Entry 4EUP (X-ray diffraction, 2.88 A resolution); this record covers chains D and F of the 5 polymer chains in the assembly.

# Chain D
Protein: HLA class I histocompatibility antigen, A-2 alpha chain
From: Homo sapiens
UniProtKB: P01892 (1A02_HUMAN); residues 1-275 here correspond to UniProt positions 25-299 (UniProt number = residue number + 24)
Sequence (275 residues; row label = number of the first residue in the row):
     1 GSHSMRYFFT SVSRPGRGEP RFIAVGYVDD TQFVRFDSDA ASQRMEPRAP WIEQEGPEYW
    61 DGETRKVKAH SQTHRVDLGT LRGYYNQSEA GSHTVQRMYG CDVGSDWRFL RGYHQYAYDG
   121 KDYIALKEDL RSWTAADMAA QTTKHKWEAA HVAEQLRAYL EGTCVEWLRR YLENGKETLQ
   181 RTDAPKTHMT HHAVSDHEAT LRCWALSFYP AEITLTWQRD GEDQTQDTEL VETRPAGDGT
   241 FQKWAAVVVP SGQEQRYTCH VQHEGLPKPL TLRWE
Disordered / not traced: 219-227, 275
Cystine bridges: Cys-101/Cys-164, Cys-203/Cys-259

# Chain F
Protein: Melanoma antigen recognized by T-cells 1
UniProtKB: Q16655 (MAR1_HUMAN); residues 1-9 here correspond to UniProt positions 27-35 (UniProt number = residue number + 26)
Sequence (9 residues; numbered 1 to 9; the number before each row is that of its first residue):
     1 ALGIGILTV
Construct notes: engineered mutation Leu-2 (Ala28 in Q16655)

# Interface between chain D and chain F
Contacting residue pairs (41; chain D residue first):
  Met-5(D) with Ala-1(F)
  Tyr-7(D) with Ala-1(F), hydrogen bond (side chain-backbone); Leu-2(F), hydrophobic
  Phe-9(D) with Leu-2(F), hydrophobic
  Met-45(D) with Leu-2(F), hydrophobic
  Glu-63(D) with Ala-1(F); Leu-2(F), hydrogen bond (side chain-backbone)
  Lys-66(D) with Leu-2(F), hydrogen bond (side chain-backbone)
  Val-67(D) with Leu-2(F)
  His-70(D) with Gly-3(F); Ile-6(F)
  Val-76(D) with Thr-8(F)
  Asp-77(D) with Thr-8(F); Val-9(F), hydrogen bond (side chain-backbone)
  Thr-80(D) with Val-9(F)
  Leu-81(D) with Val-9(F), hydrophobic
  Tyr-84(D) with Val-9(F), hydrogen bond (side chain-backbone)
  Arg-97(D) with Ile-6(F); Leu-7(F)
  Tyr-99(D) with Leu-2(F); Gly-3(F); Ile-6(F), hydrophobic
  His-114(D) with Ile-6(F)
  Tyr-116(D) with Val-9(F)
  Thr-143(D) with Val-9(F)
  Lys-146(D) with Thr-8(F), hydrogen bond; Val-9(F), hydrogen bond (side chain-backbone)
  Trp-147(D) with Leu-7(F); Thr-8(F), hydrogen bond (side chain-backbone); Val-9(F), hydrophobic
  Ala-150(D) with Leu-7(F), hydrophobic
  Val-152(D) with Gly-5(F); Leu-7(F), hydrophobic
  Gln-155(D) with Ile-4(F); Gly-5(F)
  Leu-156(D) with Ile-4(F)
  Tyr-159(D) with Ala-1(F), hydrogen bond (side chain-backbone); Leu-2(F); Gly-3(F)
  Trp-167(D) with Ala-1(F), hydrophobic
  Tyr-171(D) with Ala-1(F), hydrogen bond (side chain-backbone)
Other interface residues (no listed pair), chain D (30 interface residues in all): Tyr-59, Thr-73, Thr-163

# Summary
Chain D and chain F form an interface of 30 and 9 residues respectively; the contacts include 10 hydrogen
bonds. Polar contacts include Tyr-7(D)/Ala-1(F), Glu-63(D)/Leu-2(F) and Lys-66(D)/Leu-2(F).
Here chain D is HLA class I histocompatibility antigen, A-2 alpha chain (Homo sapiens) and chain F is Melanoma
antigen recognized by T-cells 1. Entry 4EUP (The complex between TCR JKF6 and human Class I MHC HLA-A2
presenting the MART-1(27-35)(A27L) peptide) was determined by X-ray diffraction.
